Entry 8WK4 (electron microscopy, 3.70 A resolution); this record covers chains k and R of the 45 polymer chains in the assembly.

Chain k:
Name: Flagellar hook-basal body complex protein FliE
Organism: Salmonella enterica subsp. enterica serovar Typhimurium str. LT2
UniProt: P26462 (FLIE_SALTY); numbering as in UniProt (aligned over 1-104)
Sequence (104 residues; row label = number of the first residue in the row):
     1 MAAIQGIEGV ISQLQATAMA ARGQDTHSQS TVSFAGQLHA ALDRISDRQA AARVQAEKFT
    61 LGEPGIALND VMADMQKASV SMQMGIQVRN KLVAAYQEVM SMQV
Unresolved in the structure: 1-2, 22-104

Chain R:
Name: Flagellar M-ring protein
Organism: Salmonella enterica subsp. enterica serovar Typhimurium str. LT2
UniProt: P15928 (FLIF_SALTY); residues 1-560 here = UniProt positions 1-560
Sequence (560 residues; row label = number of the first residue in the row):
     1 MSATASTATQ PKPLEWLNRL RANPRIPLIV AGSAAVAIVV AMVLWAKTPD YRTLFSNLSD
    61 QDGGAIVAQL TQMNIPYRFA NGSGAIEVPA DKVHELRLRL AQQGLPKGGA VGFELLDQEK
   121 FGISQFSEQV NYQRALEGEL ARTIETLGPV KSARVHLAMP KPSLFVREQK SPSASVTVTL
   181 EPGRALDEGQ ISAVVHLVSS AVAGLPPGNV TLVDQSGHLL TQSNTSGRDL NDAQLKFAND
   241 VESRIQRRIE AILSPIVGNG NVHAQVTAQL DFANKEQTEE HYSPNGDASK ATLRSRQLNI
   301 SEQVGAGYPG GVPGALSNQP APPNEAPIAT PPTNQQNAQN TPQTSTSTNS NSAGPRSTQR
   361 NETSNYEVDR TIRHTKMNVG DIERLSVAVV VNYKTLADGK PLPLTADQMK QIEDLTREAM
   421 GFSDKRGDTL NVVNSPFSAV DNTGGELPFW QQQSFIDQLL AAGRWLLVLV VAWILWRKAV
   481 RPQLTRRVEE AKAAQEQAQV RQETEEAVEV RLSKDEQLQQ RRANQRLGAE VMSQRIREMS
   541 DNDPRVVALV IRQWMSNDHE
Unresolved in the structure: 1-228, 306-352, 440-560

Chain k / chain R interface:
Pairs across the interface - 8 pairs, chain k then chain R:
  E8(k) - E276(R)
  I11(k) - E276(R)
  I11(k) - T278(R)
  L14(k) - T278(R)
  Q15(k) - E276(R)
  Q15(k) - T278(R)
  Q15(k) - H374(R)  hydrogen bond
  A18(k) - I372(R)  hydrophobic
Interface residues without a listed pair, chain k (6 interface residues in all): T17
Interface residues without a listed pair, chain R (5 interface residues in all): E280

Summary:
6 residues of chain k face 5 of chain R across their interface; the contacts include 1 hydrogen bond. Its one
hydrogen-bonded contact is Q15(k)-H374(R).
Chain k is Flagellar hook-basal body complex protein FliE and chain R is Flagellar M-ring protein, both from
Salmonella enterica subsp. enterica serovar Typhimurium str. LT2; the structure, Cryo-EM structure of the MS
ring with FlgB and FliE within the flagellar motor-hook complex in ..., was determined by electron microscopy
together with 8WHT, 8WIW, 8WK3, 8WKI, 8WKK, 8WKQ and 11 further entries from the same study.
